Entry 4OR6 (X-ray diffraction, 2.29 A resolution); this record covers chain A.

Chain A:
Molecule: Polymerase basic protein 2
Organism: influenza B virus
Notes: fragment: cap-binding domain; engineered mutation(s): Q325F
Chain sequence (169 residues; numbered 316 to 484; the number before each row is that of its first residue):
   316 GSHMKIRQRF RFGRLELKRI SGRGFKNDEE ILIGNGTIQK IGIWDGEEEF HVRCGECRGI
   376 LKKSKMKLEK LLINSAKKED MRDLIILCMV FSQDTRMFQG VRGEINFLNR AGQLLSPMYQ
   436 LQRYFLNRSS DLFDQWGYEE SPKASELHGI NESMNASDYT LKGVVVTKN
Disordered / not traced: 316-321
Ligand contacts: GDP (guanosine-5'-diphosphate): Phe325, Phe327, Arg334, Lys341, Gly357, Trp359, Glu363, Phe365, Lys378, Phe406, Ser431, Pro432, Met433

Overview:
Bound to chain A: GDP.
Chain A is Polymerase basic protein 2 (influenza B virus); the structure, Structure of Influenza B PB2
cap-binding domain with Q325F mutation complex with GDP, was determined by X-ray diffraction, deposited
together with 4OR4 and 4Q46.
